4BQP - chains A and B; structure by X-ray diffraction, 1.89 A resolution.

# Chain A (and B)
Molecule: Enoyl-[acyl-carrier-protein] reductase [NADH]
Organism: Mycobacterium tuberculosis
Notes: EC 1.3.1.9; chain B of this document is another copy of the same molecule, construct and numbering; everything in this record applies to it too
UniProt: P0A5Y6 (INHA_MYCTU); residues 1-269 here = UniProt positions 1-269
Sequence (269 residues; each row starts with the number of its first residue):
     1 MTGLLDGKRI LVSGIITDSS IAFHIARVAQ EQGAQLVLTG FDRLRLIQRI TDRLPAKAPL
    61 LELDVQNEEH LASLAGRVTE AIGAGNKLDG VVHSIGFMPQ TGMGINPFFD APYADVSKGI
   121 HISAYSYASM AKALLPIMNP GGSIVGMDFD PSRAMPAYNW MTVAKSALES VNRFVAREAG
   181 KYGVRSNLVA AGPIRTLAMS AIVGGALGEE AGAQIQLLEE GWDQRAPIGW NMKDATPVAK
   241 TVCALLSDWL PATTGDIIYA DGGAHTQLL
Unresolved in the structure: 1
Ion coordination: Na+: Asp223, Gln224, Ala226
Ligand contacts:
  - NAD (nicotinamide-adenine-dinucleotide): Gly14, Ile15, Ile16, Ser20, Ile21, Ala22, Phe41, Leu63, Asp64, Val65, Gln66, Ser94, Ile95, Gly96, Phe97, Ile122, Met147, Asp148, Phe149, Met161, Lys165, Ala191, Gly192, Pro193, Ile194, Thr196, Met199
  - VMY ((1S)-1-(5-{[1-(2,6-difluorobenzyl)-1H-pyrazol-3-yl]amino}-1,3,4-thiadiazol-2-yl)-1-(4-methyl-1,3-thiazol-2-yl)ethanol): Gly96, Phe97, Met98, Gln100, Met103, Gly104, Phe149, Ala157, Tyr158, Met161, Lys165, Thr196, Ala198, Met199, Ile202, Leu207, Ile215

# How chain A and chain B interact
Residue-residue contacts - 74 pairs, chain A then chain B:
  Thr2(A) with Thr2(B), hydrogen bond (side chain-backbone)
  Leu4(A) with Trp249(B)
  Val28(A) with Trp249(B), hydrophobic
  Gln32(A) with Trp249(B)
  Arg173(A) with Thr266(B); Gln267(B), hydrogen bond (backbone-side chain)
  Ala176(A) with Pro227(B)
  Arg177(A) with Gln267(B), hydrogen bond; Leu269(B), hydrogen bond (side chain-backbone)
  Gly180(A) with Pro227(B); Ile228(B)
  Val184(A) with Ile228(B)
  Arg185(A) with Ile228(B)
  Pro227(A) with Ala176(B); Gly180(B); Thr254(B)
  Ile228(A) with Gly180(B); Val184(B); Arg185(B); Pro251(B); Ala252(B), hydrophobic; Thr254(B)
  Trp230(A) with Ala252(B), hydrophobic
  Pro237(A) with Pro251(B), hydrophobic; Ala252(B), hydrophobic
  Lys240(A) with Asp248(B); Trp249(B)
  Thr241(A) with Trp249(B), hydrogen bond (backbone-backbone); Leu250(B)
  Ala244(A) with Trp249(B); Leu250(B), hydrophobic
  Asp248(A) with Lys240(B)
  Trp249(A) with Leu4(B), hydrophobic; Val28(B), hydrophobic; Gln32(B); Lys240(B); Thr241(B), hydrogen bond (backbone-backbone); Ala244(B)
  Leu250(A) with Thr241(B); Ala244(B), hydrophobic
  Pro251(A) with Ile228(B); Pro237(B), hydrophobic
  Ala252(A) with Trp230(B), hydrophobic; Pro237(B), hydrophobic; Tyr259(B); Ala260(B); Asp261(B), hydrogen bond (backbone-backbone); Gly262(B), hydrogen bond (backbone-backbone); Gly263(B)
  Thr253(A) with Tyr259(B), hydrogen bond (side chain-backbone)
  Thr254(A) with Pro227(B); Ile228(B); Gly262(B); Gly263(B); Thr266(B)
  Gly255(A) with Thr266(B)
  Asp256(A) with Tyr259(B); His265(B), salt bridge
  Tyr259(A) with Ala252(B); Thr253(B), hydrogen bond (backbone-side chain); Asp256(B)
  Ala260(A) with Ala252(B)
  Asp261(A) with Ala252(B), hydrogen bond (backbone-backbone)
  Gly262(A) with Ala252(B), hydrogen bond (backbone-backbone); Thr254(B)
  Gly263(A) with Ala252(B); Thr254(B)
  His265(A) with Asp256(B), salt bridge
  Thr266(A) with Arg173(B); Thr254(B); Gly255(B)
  Gln267(A) with Arg173(B), hydrogen bond (side chain-backbone); Arg177(B), hydrogen bond
  Leu269(A) with Arg177(B), hydrogen bond (backbone-side chain)
Other interface residues (no listed pair), chain A (37 interface residues in all): Cys243, Ile258
Other interface residues (no listed pair), chain B (37 interface residues in all): Cys243, Ile258

# In short
Chain A and chain B each contribute 37 residues to their interface, with 15 hydrogen bonds and 2 salt bridges.
Polar pairs include Asp256(A)-His265(B), Thr2(A)-Thr2(B) and Arg173(A)-Gln267(B). Ligands of chain A: NAD and
compound VMY. Asp223(A), Gln224(A) and Ala226(A) form the Na+ site.
Both chains are Enoyl-[acyl-carrier-protein] reductase [NADH] (Mycobacterium tuberculosis). Entry 4BQP (Mtb
InhA complex with Methyl-thiazole compound 7) was determined by X-ray diffraction together with 4BQR from the
same study.
